PDB entry 6B48 | electron microscopy, 3.60 A resolution | chains C and L of the 11 polymer chains in the assembly

== Chain C ==
Protein: CRISPR-associated protein Csy3
Organism: Pseudomonas aeruginosa (strain UCBPP-PA14)
UniProtKB: Q02MM1 (CSY3_PSEAB); numbering as in UniProt (aligned over 1-342)
Amino-acid sequence (344 residues; numbered -1 to 342; the number before each row is that of its first residue; numbers below 1 keep their minus sign (Met-1 is residue -1)):
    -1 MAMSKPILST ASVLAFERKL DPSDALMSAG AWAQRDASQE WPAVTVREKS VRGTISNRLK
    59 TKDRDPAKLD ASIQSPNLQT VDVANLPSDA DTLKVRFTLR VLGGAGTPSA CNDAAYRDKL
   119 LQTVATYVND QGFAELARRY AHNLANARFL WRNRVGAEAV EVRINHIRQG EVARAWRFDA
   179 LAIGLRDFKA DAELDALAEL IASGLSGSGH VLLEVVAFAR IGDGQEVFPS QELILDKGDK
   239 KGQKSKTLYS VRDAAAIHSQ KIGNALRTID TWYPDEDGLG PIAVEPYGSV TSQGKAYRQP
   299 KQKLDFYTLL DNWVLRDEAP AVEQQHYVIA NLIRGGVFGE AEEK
Disordered / not traced: -1 to 5, 49-76, 232-243, 339-342
Differences from the reference sequence: initiating methionine (-1); expression tag (0)

== Chain L ==
Protein: CRISPR-associated endonuclease Cas6/Csy4
Organism: Pseudomonas aeruginosa (strain UCBPP-PA14)
Notes: EC 3.1.-.-
UniProtKB: Q02MM2 (CAS6_PSEAB); residue numbers follow UniProt; this construct covers 1-187
Amino-acid sequence (189 residues; each row starts with the number of its first residue; numbers below 1 keep their minus sign (Met-1 is residue -1)):
    -1 MAMDHYLDIR LRPDPEFPPA QLMSVLFGKL HQALVAQGGD RIGVSFPDLD ESRSRLGERL
    59 RIHASADDLR ALLARPWLEG LRDHLQFGEP AVVPHPTPYR QVSRVQAKSN PERLRRRLMR
   119 RHDLSEEEAR KRIPDTVARA LDLPFVTLRS QSTGQHFRLF IRHGPLQVTA EEGGFTCYGL
   179 SKGGFVPWF
Differences from the reference sequence: initiating methionine (-1); expression tag (0)
Curated features (UniProtKB/Swiss-Prot):
  - active site: His29 (Proton acceptor)
  - site: Ser148 (Substrate binding)
  - mutagenesis: His29 (H29A: No pre-crRNA cleavage, still binds crRNA. Does not support formation of the Csy ribonucleoprotein complex; H29D: Cleaves pre-crRNA 910-fold slower; H29K: Cleaves pre-crRNA 130-fold slower), Glu49 (E49A: No biofilm formation upon phage infection, no crRNA formed; E49K: Restores biofilm formation upon phage infection, crRNA forms), Arg102 (R102A: Loss of pre-crRNA cleavage, still binds crRNA), Gln104 (Q104A: No loss of pre-crRNA cleavage, still binds crRNA), Ser148 (S148A: Cleaves pre-crRNA 8300-fold slower; S148C: No pre-crRNA cleavage, still binds crRNA), Ser150 (S150A: Cleaves pre-crRNA 350-fold slower), Thr151 (T151A: Cleaves pre-crRNA 380-fold slower), Phe155 (F155A: Very little pre-crRNA cleavage, still binds crRNA), Tyr176 (Y176A: Cleaves pre-crRNA 130-fold slower; Y176F: Cleaves pre-crRNA 13-fold slower)

== Interface between chain C and chain L ==
Contacting residue pairs (12; chain C residue first):
  Val79(C) - Gly152(L)
  Arg146(C) - Pro13(L)
  Arg146(C) - Glu14(L)
  Trp149(C) - Pro13(L)
  Trp149(C) - Glu14(L)
  Arg150(C) - Arg147(L)
  Arg150(C) - His154(L)
  Arg152(C) - Glu77(L)  hydrogen bond (side chain-backbone)
  Arg152(C) - Gly78(L)
  Leu183(C) - Gly78(L)
  Arg184(C) - Asp81(L)  hydrogen bond (side chain-backbone)
  Glu224(C) - Gly152(L)
Other interface residues (no listed pair), chain C (14 interface residues in all): Lys47, Leu179, Gln223, Leu277, Pro279, Ser290
Other interface residues (no listed pair), chain L (16 interface residues in all): Pro11, Asp12, Phe15, Pro16, Pro74, His82, Gln149, Thr151

== Summary ==
The interface between chain C and chain L involves 14 residues on one side and 16 on the other; the contacts
include 2 hydrogen bonds. Among the polar pairs are Arg152(C)-Glu77(L) and Arg184(C)-Asp81(L). From UniProt:
active-site residue His29(L) and 9 mutagenesis sites on chain L.
Chain C is CRISPR-associated protein Csy3 and chain L is CRISPR-associated endonuclease Cas6/Csy4, both from
Pseudomonas aeruginosa (strain UCBPP-PA14); the structure, Cryo-EM structure of Type I-F CRISPR crRNA-guided
Csy surveillance complex with bound anti-CRISPR protein AcrF10, was determined by electron microscopy (same
publication as 6B44, 6B45, 6B46 and 6B47).
